PDB entry 6TMH | electron microscopy, 3.10 A resolution | chains E and D of the 21 polymer chains in the assembly

# Chain E
Molecule: ATP synthase subunit alpha, subunit alpha
From: Toxoplasma gondii (strain ATCC 50853 / GT1)
UniProtKB: S7UU80 (S7UU80_TOXGG); residue numbers follow UniProt; this construct covers 1-538
Chain sequence (565 residues; row label = number of the first residue in the row):
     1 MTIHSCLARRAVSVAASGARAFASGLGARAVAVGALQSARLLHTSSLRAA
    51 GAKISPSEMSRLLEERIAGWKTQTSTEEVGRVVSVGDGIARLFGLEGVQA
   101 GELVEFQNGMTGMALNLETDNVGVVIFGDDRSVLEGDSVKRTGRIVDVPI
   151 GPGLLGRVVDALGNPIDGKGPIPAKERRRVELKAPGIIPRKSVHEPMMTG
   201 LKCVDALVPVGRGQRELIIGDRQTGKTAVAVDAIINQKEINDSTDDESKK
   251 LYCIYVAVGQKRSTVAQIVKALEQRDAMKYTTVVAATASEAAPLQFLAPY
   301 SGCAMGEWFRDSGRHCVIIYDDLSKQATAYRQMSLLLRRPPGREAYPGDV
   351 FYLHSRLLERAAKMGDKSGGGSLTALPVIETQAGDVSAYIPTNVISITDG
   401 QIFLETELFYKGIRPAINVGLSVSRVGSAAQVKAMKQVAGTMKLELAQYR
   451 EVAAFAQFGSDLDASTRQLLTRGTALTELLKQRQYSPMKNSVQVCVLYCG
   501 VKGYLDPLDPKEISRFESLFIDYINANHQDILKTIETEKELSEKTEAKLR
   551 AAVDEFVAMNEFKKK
Disordered / not traced: 1-57, 565

# Chain D
Molecule: ATP synthase subunit beta
From: Toxoplasma gondii (strain ATCC 50853 / GT1)
Notes: EC 7.1.2.2
UniProtKB: A0A125YYY4 (A0A125YYY4_TOXGG); residues 1-560 here = UniProt positions 1-560
Chain sequence (560 residues; row label = number of the first residue in the row):
     1 MASPALQTCWRNLARLSGAQVRPSHFGAFSLGSRMSPFSSLLGARASPIA
    51 TGRAGLRFLSSAAPNPGKKPASAAPPAGTNHGRITQVIGAVVDVHFDEQL
   101 PPILNSLEVQGHTNRLVLEVAQHLGENTVRTIAMDATEGLVRGQKVVDTG
   151 APIQVPVGVETLGRIMNVIGEPVDECGPVPAKKTYSIHRAAPLFADQSTE
   201 PGLLQTGIKVVDLLAPYAKGGKIGLFGGAGVGKTVLIMELINNVANKHGG
   251 FSVFAGVGERTREGNDLYHEMMTTGVIKRKKLEDGKFDFTGSKAALVYGQ
   301 MNEPPGARARVALTALSVAEYFRDEQGQDVLLFIDNIYRFTQAGSEVSAL
   351 LGRIPSAVGYQPTLATDLGQLQERITTTKKGSITSVQAVYVPADDLTDPA
   401 PATTFAHLDATTVLSRQIAELGIYPAVDPLDSTSRMLAPEIVGQEHYDTA
   451 RATQKLLQDYKSLQDIIAILGMDELSEEDKLVVSRARKIQRFLSQPFTVA
   501 EVFTGKPGRFVELPETIKSAQTILRGECDDLPEMAFYMCGGLEEVRSKAV
   551 KMAQEAASGK
Disordered / not traced: 1-79, 555-560

# How chain E and chain D interact
Pairs across the interface (83):
  Gly94(E) - Arg142(D)
  Leu95(E) - Arg142(D)  hydrogen bond (backbone-side chain)
  Glu96(E) - Val141(D)
  Glu96(E) - Arg142(D)
  Val98(E) - Leu140(D)
  Val98(E) - Arg142(D)
  Gln99(E) - Gly139(D)
  Gln99(E) - Leu140(D)
  Ala100(E) - Thr137(D)
  Ala100(E) - Glu138(D)
  Ala100(E) - Gly139(D)  hydrogen bond (backbone-backbone)
  Ala100(E) - Leu140(D)  hydrogen bond (backbone-backbone)
  Asn116(E) - Val87(D)
  Asn116(E) - Ile88(D)
  Leu117(E) - Gln86(D)
  Leu117(E) - Val87(D)  hydrogen bond (backbone-backbone)
  Leu117(E) - Arg142(D)
  Glu118(E) - Thr85(D)
  Glu118(E) - Gln86(D)  hydrogen bond
  Glu118(E) - Ile88(D)
  Glu118(E) - Arg142(D)  hydrogen bond (backbone-side chain)
  Thr119(E) - Thr85(D)
  Thr119(E) - Gln86(D)
  Thr119(E) - Arg142(D)
  Asp120(E) - Arg142(D)  hydrogen bond (backbone-side chain)
  Asn121(E) - Arg142(D)  hydrogen bond (backbone-side chain)
  Val122(E) - Arg142(D)
  Arg179(E) - Glu138(D)
  Glu181(E) - Glu138(D)
  Lys183(E) - Asp135(D)  salt bridge
  Lys183(E) - Asn302(D)
  Lys183(E) - Glu303(D)  salt bridge
  Ala184(E) - Asn302(D)
  Pro185(E) - Asn302(D)
  Gly186(E) - Thr261(D)
  Ile187(E) - Thr261(D)
  Ile187(E) - Asn265(D)  hydrogen bond (backbone-side chain)
  Ile187(E) - Tyr298(D)  hydrophobic
  Ile188(E) - Val173(D)
  Ile188(E) - Asp174(D)
  Ile188(E) - Glu175(D)
  Pro189(E) - Glu175(D)
  Arg190(E) - Asn265(D)  hydrogen bond (backbone-side chain)
  Arg215(E) - Arg260(D)
  Arg215(E) - Arg262(D)
  Pro340(E) - Ala349(D)  hydrophobic
  Pro340(E) - Pro355(D)  hydrophobic
  Pro341(E) - Gly359(D)
  Gly342(E) - Val358(D)
  Arg343(E) - Pro392(D)
  Arg343(E) - Asp398(D)  salt bridge
  Gly348(E) - Glu346(D)
  Asp349(E) - Glu346(D)
  Phe351(E) - Met301(D)  hydrophobic
  Phe351(E) - Arg308(D)
  Phe351(E) - Arg339(D)
  Phe351(E) - Gln342(D)
  Tyr352(E) - Met301(D)
  Tyr352(E) - Glu303(D)
  Tyr352(E) - Pro304(D)
  Ser355(E) - Met301(D)  hydrogen bond (side chain-backbone)
  Glu359(E) - Arg260(D)
  Glu359(E) - Thr261(D)  hydrogen bond
  Glu359(E) - Met301(D)
  Ser387(E) - Ala393(D)
  Ser387(E) - Asp394(D)
  Thr392(E) - Ala229(D)
  Thr392(E) - Tyr390(D)  hydrogen bond (backbone-side chain)
  Ile395(E) - Ala229(D)  hydrophobic
  Ser396(E) - Ala229(D)
  Ser396(E) - Arg260(D)  hydrogen bond (backbone-side chain)
  Ser396(E) - Met301(D)
  Ser396(E) - Arg339(D)
  Ser396(E) - Tyr390(D)  hydrogen bond
  Ile397(E) - Arg260(D)
  Ile397(E) - Met301(D)  hydrophobic
  Thr398(E) - Arg260(D)  hydrogen bond (backbone-side chain)
  Asp399(E) - Arg260(D)  salt bridge
  Asp399(E) - Arg262(D)  salt bridge
  Arg425(E) - Arg262(D)
  Arg425(E) - Val502(D)
  Arg425(E) - Phe503(D)
  Lys443(E) - Phe503(D)
Other interface residues (no listed pair), chain E (50 interface residues in all): Gly97, Ile145, Lys191, Lys367, Ala388, Asn393, Ser428
Other interface residues (no listed pair), chain D (43 interface residues in all): Gly264, Tyr268, Tyr360, Asp395

# Overview
50 residues of chain E and 43 residues of chain D are in contact; the contacts include 16 hydrogen bonds and 5
salt bridges. Polar pairs include Lys183(E)-Asp135(D), Lys183(E)-Glu303(D) and Arg343(E)-Asp398(D).
Here chain E is ATP synthase subunit alpha, subunit alpha and chain D is ATP synthase subunit beta, both from
Toxoplasma gondii (strain ATCC 50853 / GT1). Entry 6TMH (Cryo-EM structure of Toxoplasma gondii mitochondrial
ATP synthase dimer, OSCP/F1/c-ring model) was determined by electron microscopy (same publication as 6TMG,
6TMI, 6TMJ, 6TMK and 6TML).
